Entry 4Y8R (X-ray diffraction, 2.70 A resolution); this record covers chains B and C of the 28 polymer chains in the assembly.

Chain B:
Protein: Proteasome subunit alpha type-3
Source organism: Saccharomyces cerevisiae S288c
Notes: EC 3.4.25.1
UniProtKB: P23638 (PSA3_YEAST); residues 0-257 here correspond to UniProt positions 1-258 (UniProt number = residue number + 1)
Sequence (258 residues; each row starts with the number of its first residue; numbering starts at 0):
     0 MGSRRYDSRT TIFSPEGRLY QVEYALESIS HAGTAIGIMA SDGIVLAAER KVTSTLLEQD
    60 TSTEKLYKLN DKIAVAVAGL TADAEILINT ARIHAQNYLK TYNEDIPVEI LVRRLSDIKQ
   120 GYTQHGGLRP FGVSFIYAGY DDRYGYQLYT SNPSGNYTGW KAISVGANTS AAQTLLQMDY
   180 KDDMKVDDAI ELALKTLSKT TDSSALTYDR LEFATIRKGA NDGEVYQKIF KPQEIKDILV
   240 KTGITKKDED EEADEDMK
Disordered / not traced: 0, 245-257
UniProt features mapped onto this chain:
  - cross-link (Glycyl lysine isopeptide (Lys-Gly)): Lys99 (interchain with G-Cter in ubiquitin), Lys198 (interchain with G-Cter in ubiquitin), Lys230 (interchain with G-Cter in ubiquitin)

Chain C:
Protein: Proteasome subunit alpha type-4
Source organism: Saccharomyces cerevisiae S288c
Notes: EC 3.4.25.1
UniProtKB: P40303 (PSA4_YEAST); residues -1 to 252 here correspond to UniProt positions 1-254 (UniProt number = residue number + 2)
Sequence (254 residues; each row starts with the number of its first residue; numbers below 1 keep their minus sign (Met-1 is residue -1)):
    -1 MSGYDRALSI FSPDGHIFQV EYALEAVKRG TCAVGVKGKN CVVLGCERRS TLKLQDTRIT
    59 PSKVSKIDSH VVLSFSGLNA DSRILIEKAR VEAQSHRLTL EDPVTVEYLT RYVAGVQQRY
   119 TQSGGVRPFG VSTLIAGFDP RDDEPKLYQT EPSGIYSSWS AQTIGRNSKT VREFLEKNYD
   179 RKEPPATVEE CVKLTVRSLL EVVQTGAKNI EITVVKPDSD IVALSSEEIN QYVTQIEQEK
   239 QEQQEQDKKK KSNH
Disordered / not traced: -1 to 0, 241-252
UniProt features mapped onto this chain:
  - modified residue: Thr58 (Phosphothreonine)

Interface between chain B and chain C:
Contacting residue pairs (76; chain B residue first):
  Arg3(B) - Arg4(C)  hydrogen bond (backbone-side chain)
  Asp6(B) - Tyr2(C)  hydrogen bond
  Asp6(B) - Arg4(C)  salt bridge
  Arg8(B) - Arg4(C)
  Thr10(B) - Leu6(C)
  Thr10(B) - Arg125(C)
  Ile11(B) - Leu6(C)  hydrophobic
  Ile11(B) - Gln17(C)
  Phe12(B) - Gln17(C)
  Phe12(B) - Tyr20(C)  hydrophobic
  Phe12(B) - Ala21(C)  hydrophobic
  Phe12(B) - Ala24(C)  hydrophobic
  Phe12(B) - Leu76(C)  hydrophobic
  Phe12(B) - Arg125(C)
  Phe12(B) - Pro126(C)
  Phe12(B) - Gly128(C)
  Ser13(B) - Tyr20(C)
  Pro14(B) - Tyr20(C)  hydrophobic
  Pro14(B) - Glu23(C)
  Glu15(B) - Glu23(C)
  Glu15(B) - Arg27(C)  hydrogen bond (backbone-side chain)
  Gly16(B) - Tyr20(C)
  Gly16(B) - Glu23(C)
  Gly16(B) - Ala24(C)
  Gly16(B) - Arg27(C)
  Arg17(B) - Arg27(C)
  Leu18(B) - Arg125(C)
  Met38(B) - Asp54(C)
  Met38(B) - Arg56(C)
  Arg112(B) - Arg81(C)
  Ser115(B) - Arg81(C)  hydrogen bond (backbone-side chain)
  Asp116(B) - Arg81(C)  salt bridge
  Gln119(B) - Ala78(C)
  Gln119(B) - Asp79(C)
  Gln119(B) - Ile82(C)
  Thr122(B) - Arg125(C)  hydrogen bond (backbone-side chain)
  Gln123(B) - Tyr118(C)
  Gln123(B) - Gly123(C)
  Gln123(B) - Val124(C)
  Gln123(B) - Arg125(C)  hydrogen bond (backbone-backbone)
  Gln123(B) - Pro126(C)
  Gln123(B) - Phe127(C)
  His124(B) - Gly123(C)
  His124(B) - Val124(C)
  Gly125(B) - Tyr2(C)
  Gly125(B) - Gly123(C)
  Gly126(B) - Tyr2(C)
  Tyr143(B) - Arg56(C)  hydrogen bond (backbone-side chain)
  Tyr143(B) - Ile57(C)  hydrophobic
  Tyr145(B) - Arg56(C)  hydrogen bond (backbone-side chain)
  Gln146(B) - Ile57(C)
  Leu147(B) - Ile57(C)
  Tyr148(B) - Ile57(C)
  Ser153(B) - Ala78(C)
  Gly154(B) - Ala78(C)
  Gly154(B) - Arg81(C)  hydrogen bond (backbone-side chain)
  Asn155(B) - Asn77(C)
  Asn155(B) - Ala78(C)
  Tyr156(B) - Pro59(C)  hydrophobic
  Tyr156(B) - Arg81(C)
  Gly158(B) - Gln53(C)
  Gly158(B) - Asp54(C)  hydrogen bond (backbone-backbone)
  Gly158(B) - Ile57(C)
  Gly158(B) - Thr58(C)  hydrogen bond (backbone-side chain)
  Trp159(B) - Leu50(C)  hydrophobic
  Trp159(B) - Lys51(C)
  Trp159(B) - Leu52(C)
  Trp159(B) - Gln53(C)
  Trp159(B) - Asp54(C)
  Lys160(B) - Leu52(C)  hydrogen bond (backbone-backbone)
  Lys160(B) - Gln53(C)
  Lys160(B) - Asp54(C)
  Ala161(B) - Leu52(C)
  Gln172(B) - Leu52(C)
  Leu175(B) - Leu52(C)
  Gln176(B) - Leu52(C)
Other interface residues (no listed pair), chain B (41 interface residues in all): Glu108, Thr157, Tyr179

Overview:
The interface between chain B and chain C involves 41 residues on one side and 31 on the other, with 12
hydrogen bonds and 2 salt bridges. Polar pairs include Asp6(B)-Arg4(C), Asp116(B)-Arg81(C) and
Arg3(B)-Arg4(C).
Here chain B is Proteasome subunit alpha type-3 and chain C is Proteasome subunit alpha type-4, both from
Saccharomyces cerevisiae S288c. Entry 4Y8R (Yeast 20S proteasome beta2-H116D mutant) was determined by X-ray
diffraction (same publication as 4Y69, 4Y6A, 4Y6V, 4Y6Z, 4Y70, 4Y74 and 34 further entries).
